Entry 5FG9 (X-ray diffraction, 2.60 A resolution); this record covers chains Q and R of the 28 polymer chains in the assembly.

# Chain Q
Molecule: Proteasome subunit alpha type-4
Organism: Saccharomyces cerevisiae S288c
Notes: EC 3.4.25.1
Reference sequence: P40303 (PSA4_YEAST); residues -1 to 252 here correspond to UniProt positions 1-254 (UniProt number = residue number + 2)
Amino-acid sequence (254 residues; row label = number of the first residue in the row; numbers below 1 keep their minus sign (Met-1 is residue -1)):
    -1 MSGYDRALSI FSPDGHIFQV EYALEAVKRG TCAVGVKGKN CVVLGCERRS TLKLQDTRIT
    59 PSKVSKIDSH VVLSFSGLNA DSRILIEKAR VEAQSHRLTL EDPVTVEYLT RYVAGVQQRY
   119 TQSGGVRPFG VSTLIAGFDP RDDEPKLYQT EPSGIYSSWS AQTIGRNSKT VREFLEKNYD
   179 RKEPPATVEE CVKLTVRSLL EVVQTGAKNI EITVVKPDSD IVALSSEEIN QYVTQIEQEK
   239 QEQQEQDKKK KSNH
Disordered / not traced: -1 to 0, 241-252
UniProt features mapped onto this chain:
  - modified residue: Thr58 (Phosphothreonine)

# Chain R
Molecule: Proteasome subunit alpha type-5
Organism: Saccharomyces cerevisiae S288c
Notes: EC 3.4.25.1
Reference sequence: P32379 (PSA5_YEAST); residues -7 to 252 here correspond to UniProt positions 1-260 (UniProt number = residue number + 8)
Amino-acid sequence (260 residues; numbered -7 to 252; the number before each row is that of its first residue; numbers below 1 keep their minus sign (Met-7 is residue -7)):
    -7 MFLTRSEYDR GVSTFSPEGR LFQVEYSLEA IKLGSTAIGI ATKEGVVLGV EKRATSPLLE
    53 SDSIEKIVEI DRHIGCAMSG LTADARSMIE HARTAAVTHN LYYDEDINVE SLTQSVCDLA
   113 LRFGEGASGE ERLMSRPFGV ALLIAGHDAD DGYQLFHAEP SGTFYRYNAK AIGSGSEGAQ
   173 AELLNEWHSS LTLKEAELLV LKILKQVMEE KLDENNAQLS CITKQDGFKI YDNEKTAELI
   233 KELKEKEAAE SPEEADVEMS
Disordered / not traced: -7 to 0, 118-124, 243-252

# Interface between chain Q and chain R
Pairs across the interface (63):
  Asp3(Q) with Glu117(R)
  Arg4(Q) with Glu117(R)
  Ala5(Q) with Val4(R), hydrophobic; Glu117(R), hydrogen bond (backbone-side chain); Ser127(R)
  Ser7(Q) with Ser127(R); Arg128(R)
  Ile8(Q) with Gln15(R)
  Phe9(Q) with Gln15(R); Tyr18(R); Ser19(R); Ala22(R), hydrophobic; Leu73(R), hydrophobic; Arg128(R); Pro129(R); Gly131(R)
  Ser10(Q) with Tyr18(R)
  Pro11(Q) with Tyr18(R), hydrophobic; Glu21(R)
  Gly13(Q) with Tyr18(R); Glu21(R); Ala22(R)
  His14(Q) with Leu25(R)
  Ile15(Q) with Leu73(R), hydrophobic; Arg128(R)
  Lys35(Q) with Glu52(R), salt bridge
  Gln116(Q) with Ala75(R); Asp76(R); Arg128(R)
  Thr119(Q) with Arg128(R), hydrogen bond (backbone-side chain)
  Gln120(Q) with Met126(R); Ser127(R), hydrogen bond (backbone-backbone); Arg128(R); Pro129(R); Phe130(R)
  Ser121(Q) with Ser127(R)
  Gly122(Q) with Ser127(R)
  Ser151(Q) with Ala75(R)
  Gly152(Q) with Ala75(R)
  Ile153(Q) with Thr74(R); Ala75(R)
  Ser155(Q) with Leu51(R); Ser55(R)
  Ser156(Q) with Leu51(R); Glu52(R), hydrogen bond (backbone-backbone); Ser55(R), hydrogen bond (backbone-side chain)
  Trp157(Q) with Thr47(R); Ser48(R); Leu50(R); Leu51(R); Glu52(R)
  Ser158(Q) with Leu50(R), hydrogen bond (backbone-backbone); Glu52(R), hydrogen bond
  Ala159(Q) with Leu50(R)
  Leu173(Q) with Leu50(R), hydrophobic
  Glu174(Q) with Ser48(R), hydrogen bond; Pro49(R); Leu50(R)
  Tyr177(Q) with Leu50(R), hydrophobic
  Arg179(Q) with Pro49(R), hydrogen bond (side chain-backbone); Leu50(R); Leu51(R), hydrogen bond (side chain-backbone); Glu52(R)
Interface residues without a listed pair, chain Q (31 interface residues in all): Asp12, Arg170
Interface residues without a listed pair, chain R (26 interface residues in all): Asp1

# Overview
The interface between chain Q and chain R involves 31 residues on one side and 26 on the other; the contacts
include 10 hydrogen bonds and 1 salt bridge. Among the polar pairs are Lys35(Q)-Glu52(R), Ala5(Q)-Glu117(R)
and Thr119(Q)-Arg128(R).
Here chain Q is Proteasome subunit alpha type-4 and chain R is Proteasome subunit alpha type-5, both from
Saccharomyces cerevisiae S288c. Entry 5FG9 (Yeast 20S proteasome beta2-T(-2)V mutant) was determined by X-ray
diffraction together with 5CZ4, 5CZ5, 5CZ6, 5CZ7, 5CZ8, 5CZ9 and 16 further entries from the same study.
